6RXB - chains B and A; structure by X-ray diffraction, 2.25 A resolution.

[Chain B]
Name: Tetracycline repressor protein class G
From: Acinetobacter baumannii (strain AYE)
UniProtKB: B0VCI2 (B0VCI2_ACIBY); residues 1-208 here = UniProt positions 1-208
Amino-acid sequence (214 residues; row label = number of the first residue in the row):
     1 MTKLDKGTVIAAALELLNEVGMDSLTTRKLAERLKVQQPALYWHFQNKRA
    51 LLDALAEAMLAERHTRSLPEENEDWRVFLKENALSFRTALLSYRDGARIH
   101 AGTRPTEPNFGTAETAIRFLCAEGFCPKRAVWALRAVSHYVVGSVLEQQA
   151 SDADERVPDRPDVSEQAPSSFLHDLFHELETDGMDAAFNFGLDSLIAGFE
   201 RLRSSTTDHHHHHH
Unresolved in the structure: 1-2, 106-109, 156-161, 213-214
Sequence notes: engineered mutation Ala-116 (Gln in B0VCI2); expression tag (209-214)
Modified positions: Cys-126 (cysteine-S-sulfonic acid; CSU)
Bound ions: Mg2+: His-100 (together with minocycline)
Ligand contacts: minocycline (MIY; (4s,4as,5ar,12as)-4,7-bis(dimethylamino)-3,10,12,12a-tetrahydroxy-1,11-dioxo-1,4,4a,5,5a,6,11,12a-octahydrotetracene-2- carboxamide): Leu-60, His-64, Ser-67, Asn-82, Phe-86, His-100, Thr-103, Arg-104, Pro-105, Thr-112, Ala-113, Ile-117, Val-131, Leu-134, Arg-135, Val-137, Ser-138
Reported in the primary citation:
  - Mg2+ coordination through a water molecule: Glu-147
  - binding site for minocycline: Val-163, Phe-176

[Chain A]
Name: Tetracycline repressor protein class G
From: Acinetobacter baumannii (strain AYE)
UniProtKB: B0VCI2 (B0VCI2_ACIBY); residues 1-208 here = UniProt positions 1-208
Amino-acid sequence (214 residues; numbered 1 to 214; the number before each row is that of its first residue):
     1 MTKLDKGTVIAAALELLNEVGMDSLTTRKLAERLKVQQPALYWHFQNKRA
    51 LLDALAEAMLAERHTRSLPEENEDWRVFLKENALSFRTALLSYRDGARIH
   101 AGTRPTEPNFGTAETAIRFLCAEGFCPKRAVWALRAVSHYVVGSVLEQQA
   151 SDADERVPDRPDVSEQAPSSFLHDLFHELETDGMDAAFNFGLDSLIAGFE
   201 RLRSSTTDHHHHHH
Unresolved in the structure: 1-2, 156-179, 206-214
Sequence notes: engineered mutation Ala-116 (Gln in B0VCI2); expression tag (209-214)
Bound ions: Mg2+: His-100 (together with minocycline)
Ligand contacts: minocycline (MIY; (4s,4as,5ar,12as)-4,7-bis(dimethylamino)-3,10,12,12a-tetrahydroxy-1,11-dioxo-1,4,4a,5,5a,6,11,12a-octahydrotetracene-2- carboxamide): Leu-60, His-64, Ser-67, Asn-82, Phe-86, His-100, Thr-103, Arg-104, Pro-105, Asn-109, Phe-110, Thr-112, Ala-113, Ile-117, Val-131, Leu-134, Arg-135, Val-137, Ser-138
Reported in the primary citation:
  - binding site for minocycline: His-64, Asn-82, Phe-86, Arg-104, Pro-105, Phe-110, Ala-113, Val-131, Arg-135
  - Mg2+ coordination: His-100
  - Mg2+ coordination through a water molecule: Thr-103, Ser-138
  - conformationally variable residues (loop rearrangement): His-100 to Thr-103
  - specificity-determining residues: Arg-104, Arg-135
  - mutagenesis - H64A, N82A (Tm 41.5 degC), F86A, R104A (Tm 40.9 degC), R135A (Tm 41.7 degC), S138A (Tm 42.9 degC): decreased stability
  - mutagenesis - R104A: increased binding to tigecycline
  - mutagenesis - R104A, R135A (2.4-4.0 degC): increased binding to tetracycline
  - mutagenesis - R135A (2.4-4.0 degC): increased binding to doxycycline
  - mutagenesis - R135A: unchanged binding to tigecycline
  - mutagenesis - N82A, F86A, H100A, T103A, R104A/R135A (2.7-10.9 degC), E147A: decreased binding to tetracyclines
  - mutagenesis - H100A, T103A, E147A: unchanged stability
  - mutagenesis - S138A: unchanged binding to tetracyclines
  - mutagenesis - R104A: unchanged binding to minocycline
  - mutagenesis - H64A, F86A, R104A/R135A: abolished binding to minocycline

[How chain B and chain A interact]
Contacting residue pairs (106):
  Arg-49(B) / Asp-154(A)
  Arg-98(B) / Asp-23(A)  salt bridge
  Arg-98(B) / Arg-98(A)
  His-100(B) / Glu-147(A)
  Ala-101(B) / Leu-146(A)  hydrophobic
  Ala-101(B) / Glu-147(A)
  Ala-101(B) / Ala-150(A)
  Gly-102(B) / Glu-147(A)  hydrogen bond (backbone-side chain)
  Gly-102(B) / Ala-150(A)
  Gly-102(B) / Ser-151(A)
  Arg-104(B) / Glu-147(A)  salt bridge
  Arg-104(B) / Ser-151(A)
  Arg-129(B) / Phe-190(A)
  Trp-132(B) / Ala-186(A)
  Trp-132(B) / Ala-187(A)
  Trp-132(B) / Phe-190(A)  hydrophobic
  Ala-133(B) / Phe-190(A)
  Arg-135(B) / Gly-183(A)
  Arg-135(B) / Met-184(A)  hydrogen bond
  Ala-136(B) / Tyr-140(A)
  Ala-136(B) / Gly-191(A)
  His-139(B) / Gly-143(A)
  His-139(B) / Ser-144(A)
  His-139(B) / Glu-147(A)
  His-139(B) / Met-184(A)
  Tyr-140(B) / Ala-136(A)
  Val-142(B) / Leu-146(A)  hydrophobic
  Val-142(B) / Glu-147(A)
  Gly-143(B) / His-139(A)
  Gly-143(B) / Gly-143(A)
  Ser-144(B) / His-139(A)
  Leu-146(B) / Ala-101(A)  hydrophobic
  Leu-146(B) / Val-142(A)  hydrophobic
  Leu-146(B) / Leu-146(A)  hydrophobic
  Glu-147(B) / His-100(A)
  Glu-147(B) / Ala-101(A)
  Glu-147(B) / Gly-102(A)  hydrogen bond (side chain-backbone)
  Glu-147(B) / His-139(A)
  Glu-147(B) / Val-142(A)
  Ala-150(B) / Ala-101(A)
  Ala-150(B) / Gly-102(A)
  Ser-151(B) / Gly-102(A)
  Ser-151(B) / Arg-104(A)  hydrogen bond
  Asp-154(B) / Arg-49(A)  salt bridge
  Val-163(B) / Arg-104(A)
  Gln-166(B) / Arg-104(A)
  Pro-168(B) / Phe-110(A)
  Ser-169(B) / Glu-114(A)  hydrogen bond
  Phe-171(B) / Glu-114(A)
  Phe-171(B) / Ile-117(A)  hydrophobic
  Phe-171(B) / Arg-118(A)
  Leu-172(B) / Phe-110(A)
  Leu-172(B) / Glu-114(A)
  Leu-172(B) / Ile-117(A)  hydrophobic
  Leu-175(B) / Pro-127(A)  hydrophobic
  Leu-175(B) / Val-131(A)  hydrophobic
  Phe-176(B) / Phe-110(A)  hydrophobic
  Glu-178(B) / Lys-128(A)  salt bridge
  Leu-179(B) / Lys-128(A)
  Leu-179(B) / Val-131(A)  hydrophobic
  Leu-179(B) / Trp-132(A)
  Asp-182(B) / Lys-128(A)  salt bridge
  Asp-182(B) / Trp-132(A)
  Ala-186(B) / Trp-132(A)  hydrophobic
  Ala-187(B) / Trp-132(A)
  Ala-187(B) / Arg-135(A)
  Phe-190(B) / Arg-129(A)
  Phe-190(B) / Trp-132(A)  hydrophobic
  Phe-190(B) / Ala-133(A)
  Phe-190(B) / Phe-199(A)  hydrophobic
  Phe-190(B) / Leu-202(A)
  Gly-191(B) / Ala-136(A)
  Gly-191(B) / Leu-195(A)
  Asp-193(B) / Leu-202(A)
  Ser-194(B) / Ser-194(A)
  Ser-194(B) / Leu-195(A)
  Ser-194(B) / Gly-198(A)
  Ser-194(B) / Phe-199(A)
  Ser-194(B) / Leu-202(A)
  Leu-195(B) / Gly-191(A)
  Leu-195(B) / Ser-194(A)
  Leu-195(B) / Leu-195(A)
  Ala-197(B) / Arg-201(A)  hydrogen bond (backbone-side chain)
  Gly-198(B) / Ser-194(A)
  Gly-198(B) / Ala-197(A)
  Gly-198(B) / Gly-198(A)
  Phe-199(B) / Phe-190(A)  hydrophobic
  Phe-199(B) / Ser-194(A)
  Glu-200(B) / Arg-201(A)  salt bridge
  Arg-201(B) / Ala-197(A)  hydrogen bond (side chain-backbone)
  Arg-201(B) / Glu-200(A)  salt bridge
  Arg-201(B) / Arg-201(A)
  Leu-202(B) / Phe-190(A)
  Leu-202(B) / Asp-193(A)
  Leu-202(B) / Ser-194(A)
  Leu-202(B) / Ala-197(A)  hydrophobic
  His-209(B) / Asn-189(A)
  His-209(B) / Phe-190(A)  hydrogen bond (backbone-backbone)
  His-209(B) / Asp-193(A)  salt bridge
  His-210(B) / Ala-186(A)
  His-210(B) / Asn-189(A)  hydrogen bond (backbone-side chain)
  His-211(B) / Lys-80(A)
  His-211(B) / Asn-189(A)
  His-212(B) / Lys-80(A)
  His-212(B) / Leu-84(A)
  His-212(B) / Asn-189(A)
Other interface residues (no listed pair), chain B (52 interface residues in all): Ala-97, Thr-103, Ala-167
Other interface residues (no listed pair), chain A (53 interface residues in all): Ala-97, Thr-103, Glu-107, Ser-138, Glu-180, Asp-185

[Overview]
The interface between chain B and chain A involves 52 residues on one side and 53 on the other; the contacts
include 9 hydrogen bonds and 8 salt bridges. Polar contacts include Arg-98(B)/Asp-23(A), Arg-104(B)/Glu-147(A)
and Asp-154(B)/Arg-49(A). The paper reports a binding site for minocycline at Val-163(B), Phe-176(B) and
His-64(A) among others; H64A, N82A and F86A of chain A, among others, reduce stability; 10 substitutions were
tested in all.
Here chain B is Tetracycline repressor protein class G and chain A is Tetracycline repressor protein class G,
both from Acinetobacter baumannii (strain AYE). Entry 6RXB (Crystal structure of TetR-Q116A from Acinetobacter
baumannii AYE in complex with minocycline) was determined by X-ray diffraction together with 6RX9 from the
same study.
